2H65 - chains A and C of the 6 polymer chains in the assembly; structure by X-ray diffraction, 2.30 A resolution.

# Chain A (and C)
Molecule: caspase-3, p17 subunit
From: Homo sapiens
Notes: EC 3.4.22.-; chain C of this document is another copy of the same molecule, construct and numbering; everything in this record applies to it too
UniProt: P42574 (CASP3_HUMAN); numbering as in UniProt (aligned over 29-174)
Chain sequence (146 residues; each row starts with the number of its first residue):
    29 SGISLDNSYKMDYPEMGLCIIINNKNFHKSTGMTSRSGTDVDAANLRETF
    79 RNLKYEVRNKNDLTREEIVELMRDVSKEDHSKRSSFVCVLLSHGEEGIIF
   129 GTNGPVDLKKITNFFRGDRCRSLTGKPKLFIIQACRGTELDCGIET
Not modelled in the structure: 29-34 (chain C: 29-33)
Curated features (UniProtKB/Swiss-Prot):
  - active site: His121, Cys163
  - modified residue: Cys163 (S-nitrosocysteine)

# How chain A and chain C interact
Residue-residue contacts - 8 pairs, chain A then chain C:
  Gly145(A) with Ile172(C)
  Arg149(A) with Ile172(C); Glu173(C)
  Ile172(A) with Gly145(C); Arg149(C); Thr152(C)
  Glu173(A) with Arg149(C), salt bridge
  Thr174(A) with Thr152(C)
Other interface residues (no listed pair), chain A (7 interface residues in all): Asp146, Thr152
Other interface residues (no listed pair), chain C (6 interface residues in all): Asp146

# In short
7 residues of chain A face 6 of chain C across their interface, with 1 salt bridge. The salt-bridged pair is
Glu173(A)-Arg149(C). From UniProt: active-site residues His121(A) and Cys163(A) on chain A.
Both chains are caspase-3, p17 subunit (Homo sapiens). Entry 2H65 (Crystal strusture of caspase-3 with
inhibitor Ac-VDVAD-Cho) was determined by X-ray diffraction, deposited together with 2H5I and 2H5J.
